Entry 7YFD (electron microscopy, 3.10 A resolution); this record covers chains B and N of the 6 polymer chains in the assembly.

== Chain B ==
Name: Guanine nucleotide-binding protein G(I)/G(S)/G(T) subunit beta-1
From: Homo sapiens
UniProt: P62873 (GBB1_HUMAN); residue numbers follow UniProt; this construct covers 2-340
Amino-acid sequence (388 residues; numbered -21 to 366; the number before each row is that of its first residue; numbers below 1 keep their minus sign (Met-21 is residue -21)):
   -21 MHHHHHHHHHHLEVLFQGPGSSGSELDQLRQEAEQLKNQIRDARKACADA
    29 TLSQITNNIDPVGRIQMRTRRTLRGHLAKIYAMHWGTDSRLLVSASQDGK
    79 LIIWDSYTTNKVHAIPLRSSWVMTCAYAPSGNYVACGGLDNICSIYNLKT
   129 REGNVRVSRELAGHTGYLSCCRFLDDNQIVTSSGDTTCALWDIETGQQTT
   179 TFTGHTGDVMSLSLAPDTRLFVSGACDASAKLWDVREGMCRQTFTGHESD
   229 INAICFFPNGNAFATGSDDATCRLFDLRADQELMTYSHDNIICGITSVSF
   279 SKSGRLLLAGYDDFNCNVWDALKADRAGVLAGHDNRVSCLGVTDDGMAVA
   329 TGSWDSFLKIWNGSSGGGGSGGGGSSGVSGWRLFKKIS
Disordered / not traced: -21 to 1, 344-366
Sequence notes: initiating methionine (-21); expression tag (-20 to 1, 341-366)

== Chain N ==
Name: Nb35
From: Lama glama
Amino-acid sequence (129 residues; each row starts with the number of its first residue; numbering starts at 0):
     0 MQVQLQESGGGLVQPGGSLRLSCAASGFTFSNYKMNWVRQAPGKGLEWVS
    50 DISQSGASISYTGSVKGRFTISRDNAKNTLYLQMNSLKPEDTAVYYCARC
   100 PAPFTRDCFDVTSTTYAYRGQGTQVTVSS
Disordered / not traced: 0
Disulfide bonds: Cys22-Cys96, Cys99-Cys107

== How chain B and chain N interact ==
Contacting residue pairs (14; chain B residue first):
  Arg8(B) - Gln120(N)  hydrogen bond
  Cys204(B) - Ala116(N)
  Cys204(B) - Tyr117(N)
  Thr223(B) - Gln1(N)
  Gly224(B) - Gln1(N)
  Glu226(B) - Gly26(N)
  Glu226(B) - Phe27(N)
  Glu226(B) - Thr28(N)
  Glu226(B) - Tyr32(N)  hydrogen bond
  Glu226(B) - Arg98(N)  hydrogen bond (backbone-side chain)
  Ser227(B) - Pro100(N)  hydrogen bond (side chain-backbone)
  Ser227(B) - Tyr117(N)
  Asp228(B) - Tyr117(N)  hydrogen bond
  Ile270(B) - Phe103(N)  hydrophobic
Other interface residues (no listed pair), chain B (12 interface residues in all): Thr184, Asp205, Ala206, His225
Other interface residues (no listed pair), chain N (14 interface residues in all): Val2, Ala101, Thr114

== In short ==
12 residues of chain B and 14 residues of chain N are in contact; the contacts include 5 hydrogen bonds. Polar
pairs include Arg8(B)-Gln120(N), Glu226(B)-Tyr32(N) and Glu226(B)-Arg98(N).
Here chain B is Guanine nucleotide-binding protein G(I)/G(S)/G(T) subunit beta-1 (Homo sapiens) and chain N is
Nb35 (Lama glama). Entry 7YFD (Cryo-EM structure of the imetit-bound histamine H4 receptor and Gq complex) was
determined by electron microscopy, deposited together with 7YFC.
